1OWG - chains E and B of the 5 polymer chains in the assembly; structure by X-ray diffraction, 2.10 A resolution.

== Chain E ==
Molecule: 20-nt DNA strand
Sequence (20 nucleotides; each row starts with the number of its first residue):
    30 GCTTATCAAT TTGTAGCACC

== Chain B ==
Name: Integration Host Factor beta-subunit
Organism: Escherichia coli
Reference sequence: P0A6Y1 (IHFB_ECOLI); residues 1-94 here = UniProt positions 1-94
Chain sequence (94 residues; numbered 1 to 94; the number before each row is that of its first residue):
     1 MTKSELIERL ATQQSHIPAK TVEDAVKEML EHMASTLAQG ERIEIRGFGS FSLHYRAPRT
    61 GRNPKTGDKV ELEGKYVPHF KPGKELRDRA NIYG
UniProt features mapped onto this chain:
  - mutagenesis: Glu-44 (E44G/K/V: Altered DNA-binding specificity)

== Interface between chain E and chain B ==
Pairs across the interface (9; chain E residue first):
  DT33(E) / Arg-56(B)  hydrogen bond to the phosphate
  DA34(E) / His-54(B)  salt bridge to the phosphate
  DA34(E) / Arg-56(B)  salt bridge to the phosphate
  DT35(E) / His-79(B)  salt bridge to the phosphate
  DA44(E) / Arg-46(B)  base contact
  DG45(E) / Glu-44(B)  phosphate contact
  DG45(E) / Arg-46(B)  hydrogen bond to the base
  DC46(E) / Ile-45(B)  phosphate contact
  DC46(E) / Arg-46(B)  hydrogen bond to the phosphate
Interface residues without a listed pair, chain B (7 interface residues in all): Ala-57

== In short ==
Chain E and chain B form an interface of 6 and 7 residues respectively, with 3 hydrogen bonds and 3 salt
bridges. Polar pairs include DG45(E)/Arg-46(B), DT33(E)/Arg-56(B) and DC46(E)/Arg-46(B). UniProt lists one
mutagenesis site on chain B.
Chain E is a 20-nt DNA strand and chain B is Integration Host Factor beta-subunit (Escherichia coli); the
structure, Crystal structure of WT IHF complexed with an altered H' site (T44A), was determined by X-ray
diffraction, deposited together with 1OUZ and 1OWF.
